PDB entry 6UWP | X-ray diffraction, 1.29 A resolution | chain A

== Chain A ==
Protein: Beta-secretase 1
Source organism: Homo sapiens
Notes: EC 3.4.23.46
Reference sequence: P56817 (BACE1_HUMAN); residues -47 to 393 here correspond to UniProt positions 14-454 (UniProt number = residue number + 61)
Amino-acid sequence (442 residues; row label = number of the first residue in the row; numbers below 1 keep their minus sign (Met-48 is residue -48)):
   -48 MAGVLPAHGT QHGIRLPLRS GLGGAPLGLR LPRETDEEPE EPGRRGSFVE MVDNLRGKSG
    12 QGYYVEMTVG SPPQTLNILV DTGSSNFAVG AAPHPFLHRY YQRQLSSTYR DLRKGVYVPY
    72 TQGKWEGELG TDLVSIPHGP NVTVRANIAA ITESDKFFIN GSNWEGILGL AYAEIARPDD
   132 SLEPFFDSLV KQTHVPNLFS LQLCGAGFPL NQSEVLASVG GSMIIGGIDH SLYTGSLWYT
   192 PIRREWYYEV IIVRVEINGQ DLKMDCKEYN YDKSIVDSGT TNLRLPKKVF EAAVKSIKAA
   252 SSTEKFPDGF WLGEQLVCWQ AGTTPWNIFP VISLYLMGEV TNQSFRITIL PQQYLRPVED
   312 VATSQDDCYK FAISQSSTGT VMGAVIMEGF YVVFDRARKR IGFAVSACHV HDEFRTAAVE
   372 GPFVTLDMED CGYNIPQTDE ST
Not modelled in the structure: -48 to -8, 386-393
Cystine bridges: Cys155-Cys359, Cys217-Cys382, Cys269-Cys319
Construct notes: expression tag (-48)
Ligand contacts: QKA ((1R,2R)-2-[(4aR,7aR)-2-amino-6-(pyrimidin-2-yl)-4a,5,6,7-tetrahydropyrrolo[3,4-d][1,3]thiazin-7a(4H)-yl]-N-{[(1R,2R)-2-methylcyclopropyl]methyl}cyclopropane-1-carboxamide): Ser10, Gly11, Gln12, Gly13, Leu30, Asp32, Gly34, Ser35, Val69, Tyr71, Trp76, Phe108, Ile110, Trp115, Ile118, Arg128, Asp228, Ser229, Gly230, Thr231, Thr232

== In short ==
Chain A binds compound QKA.
Chain A is Beta-secretase 1 (Homo sapiens); the structure, BACE-1 in complex with compound #32, was determined
by X-ray diffraction together with 6UVP, 6UVV, 6UVY and 6UWV from the same study.
